PDB entry 3ER8 | X-ray diffraction, 3.18 A resolution | chains A and D of the 4 polymer chains in the assembly

== Chain A ==
Molecule: Cap-specific mRNA (nucleoside-2'-O-)-methyltransferase
Source organism: vaccinia virus WR
Notes: EC 2.1.1.57
UniProtKB: P07617 (PAP2_VACCV); residue numbers follow UniProt; this construct covers 1-297
Amino-acid sequence (297 residues; each row starts with the number of its first residue):
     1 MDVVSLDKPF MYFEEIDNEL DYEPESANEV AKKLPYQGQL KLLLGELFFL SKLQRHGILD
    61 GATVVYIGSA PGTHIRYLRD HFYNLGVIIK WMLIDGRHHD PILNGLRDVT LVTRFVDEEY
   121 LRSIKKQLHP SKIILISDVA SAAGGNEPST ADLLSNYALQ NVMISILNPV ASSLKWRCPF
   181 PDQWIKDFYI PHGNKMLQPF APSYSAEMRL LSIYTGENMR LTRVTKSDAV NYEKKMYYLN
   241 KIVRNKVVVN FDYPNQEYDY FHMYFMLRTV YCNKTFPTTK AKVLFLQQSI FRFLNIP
Not modelled in the structure: 27-32, 142-144
Differences from the reference sequence: engineered mutation A140 (Arg in P07617), A142 (Lys in P07617), A143 (Arg in P07617)
Swiss-Prot annotation at these positions:
  - active site: K175 (For methyltransferase activity)
  - binding site (mRNA): Y22, R177 to F180, D182, S205 to E207, E233
  - binding site (S-adenosyl-L-methionine): Q39, Y66, G68, G72, D95, R97, V116, D138
  - mutagenesis: H56 (H56R: Complete loss of poly(A) polymerase stimulatory activity; when associated with S-58), I58 (I58S: Complete loss of poly(A) polymerase stimulatory activity; when associated with R-56), G96 (G96D: Complete loss of elongation factor activity), K175 (K175R: Complete loss of methyltransferase activity)
From the paper describing this entry:
  - binding site for the 3-nt DNA/RNA hybrid strand: R107

== Chain D ==
Molecule: Poly(A) polymerase catalytic subunit
Source organism: vaccinia virus WR
Notes: EC 2.7.7.19
UniProtKB: P23371 (PAP1_VACCV); residues 1-479 here = UniProt positions 1-479
Amino-acid sequence (479 residues; numbered 1 to 479; the number before each row is that of its first residue):
     1 MNRNPDQNTL PNITLKIIET YLGRVPSVNE YHMLKSQARN IQKITVFNKD IFVSLVKKNK
    61 KRFFSDVNTS ASEIKDRILS YFSKQTQTYN IGKLFTIIEL QSVLVTTYTD ILGVLTIKAP
   121 NVISSKISYN VTSMEELARD MLNSMNVAVI DKAKVMGRHN VSSLVKNVNK LMEEYLRRHN
   181 KSCICYGSYS LYLINPNIRY GDIDILQTNS RTFLIDLAFL IKFITGNNII LSKIPYLRNY
   241 MVIKDENDNH IIDSFNIRQD TMNVVPKIFI DNIYIVDPTF QLLNMIKMFS QIDRLEDLSK
   301 DPEKFNARMA TMLEYVRYTH GIVFDGKRNN MPMKCIIDEN NRIVTVTTKD YFSFKKCLVY
   361 LDENVLSSDI LDLNADTSCD FESVTNSVYL IHDNIMYTYF SNTILLSDKG KVHEISARGL
   421 CAHILLYQML TSGEYKQCLS DLLNSMMNRD KIPIYSHTER DKKPGRHGFI NIEKDIIVF
Not modelled in the structure: 1-11, 118-129, 150-160
Differences from the reference sequence: engineered mutation S36 (Leu in P23371)
Swiss-Prot annotation at these positions:
  - active site: D202, D204
  - binding site (Ca(2+)): D202, D204, D253
From the paper describing this entry:
  - binding site for the 3-nt DNA/RNA hybrid strand: I477
  - specificity-determining residues: I477
  - mutagenesis - I51V, F52A, K58S: unchanged catalytic activity
  - mutagenesis - F47A, N48A, L55V, T109V: decreased catalytic activity
  - mutagenesis - T116V: abolished expression

== Interface between chain A and chain D ==
Pairs across the interface - 62 pairs, chain A then chain D:
  Y12(A) - N374(D)
  Y12(A) - D376(D)  hydrogen bond
  E14(A) - N374(D)  hydrogen bond
  F48(A) - D376(D)
  K52(A) - L371(D)
  K52(A) - A375(D)  hydrogen bond (side chain-backbone)
  K52(A) - D376(D)  salt bridge
  Q54(A) - D380(D)
  R55(A) - D376(D)
  R55(A) - T377(D)
  R55(A) - S378(D)  hydrogen bond (side chain-backbone)
  R55(A) - D380(D)
  H56(A) - S367(D)
  H56(A) - I370(D)
  H56(A) - S378(D)
  H56(A) - V388(D)
  G57(A) - R238(D)  hydrogen bond (backbone-side chain)
  D60(A) - K233(D)  salt bridge
  D60(A) - L237(D)
  D60(A) - R238(D)  salt bridge
  D60(A) - N239(D)  hydrogen bond (side chain-backbone)
  G61(A) - K233(D)
  G61(A) - F479(D)
  Y83(A) - E99(D)  hydrogen bond
  Y83(A) - R211(D)  hydrogen bond
  I88(A) - R211(D)
  I88(A) - M241(D)  hydrophobic
  I88(A) - F479(D)  hydrophobic
  K90(A) - F479(D)
  N104(A) - S36(D)  hydrogen bond (backbone-side chain)
  G105(A) - S36(D)
  G105(A) - Q37(D)
  G105(A) - F95(D)
  R107(A) - F95(D)
  R107(A) - E99(D)  salt bridge
  R107(A) - I477(D)
  Q127(A) - R466(D)
  L128(A) - R466(D)  hydrogen bond (backbone-side chain)
  H129(A) - R466(D)  hydrogen bond (backbone-side chain)
  P130(A) - G465(D)
  P130(A) - R466(D)
  S131(A) - G465(D)
  S131(A) - R466(D)
  K132(A) - P464(D)
  K132(A) - G465(D)
  H192(A) - D372(D)  salt bridge
  N194(A) - L371(D)
  N194(A) - N374(D)
  L211(A) - L371(D)
  I213(A) - N364(D)
  I213(A) - S367(D)
  I213(A) - S368(D)  hydrogen bond (backbone-side chain)
  Y214(A) - N364(D)
  T215(A) - N364(D)
  T215(A) - V365(D)
  R220(A) - S368(D)
  T269(A) - D376(D)
  Y271(A) - R258(D)
  Y271(A) - D260(D)
  C272(A) - D260(D)
  N273(A) - R258(D)
  N273(A) - Q259(D)  hydrogen bond (side chain-backbone)
Also at the interface, not in a pair above, chain A (39 interface residues in all): M11, E15, T63, V170, S212, R268
Also at the interface, not in a pair above, chain D (36 interface residues in all): H32, M33, T96, E363

== In short ==
39 residues of chain A face 36 of chain D across their interface, with 13 hydrogen bonds and 5 salt bridges.
Polar contacts include K52(A)-D376(D), D60(A)-K233(D) and D60(A)-R238(D). The paper reports a binding site for
the 3-nt DNA/RNA hybrid strand at R107(A) and I477(D); F47A, N48A and L55V of chain D, among others, reduce
catalytic activity; 8 substitutions were tested in all.
Here chain A is Cap-specific mRNA (nucleoside-2'-O-)-methyltransferase and chain D is Poly(A) polymerase
catalytic subunit, both from vaccinia virus WR. Entry 3ER8 (Crystal structure of the heterodimeric vaccinia
virus mRNA polyadenylate polymerase complex with two fragments of RNA) was determined by X-ray diffraction,
deposited together with 3ER9 and 3ERC.
